PDB entry 6C6L | electron microscopy, 3.50 A resolution | chains N and L of the 15 polymer chains in the assembly

# Chain N
Protein: V0 assembly protein 1
From: Saccharomyces cerevisiae (strain ATCC 204508 / S288c)
Reference sequence: P53262 (VOA1_YEAST); residue numbers follow UniProt; this construct covers 1-265
Sequence (265 residues; row label = number of the first residue in the row):
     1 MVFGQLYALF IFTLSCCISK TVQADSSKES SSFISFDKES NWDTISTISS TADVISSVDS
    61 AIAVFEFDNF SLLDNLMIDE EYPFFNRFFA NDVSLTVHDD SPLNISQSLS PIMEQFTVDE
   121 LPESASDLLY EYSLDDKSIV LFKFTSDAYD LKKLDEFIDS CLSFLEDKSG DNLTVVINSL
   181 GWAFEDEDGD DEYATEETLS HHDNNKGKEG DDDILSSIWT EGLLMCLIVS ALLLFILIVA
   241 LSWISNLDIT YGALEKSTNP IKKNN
Not modelled in the structure: 1-211, 264-265
Swiss-Prot annotation at these positions:
  - motif: Lys-262 to Asn-265 (ER retention motif)
  - glycosylation (N-linked (GlcNAc...) asparagine): Asn-69, Asn-104, Asn-172

# Chain L
Protein: V-type proton ATPase subunit c
From: Saccharomyces cerevisiae (strain ATCC 204508 / S288c)
Notes: EC 3.6.3.14
Reference sequence: P25515 (VATL1_YEAST); numbering as in UniProt (aligned over 1-160)
Sequence (160 residues; row label = number of the first residue in the row):
     1 MTELCPVYAP FFGAIGCASA IIFTSLGAAY GTAKSGVGIC ATCVLRPDLL FKNIVPVIMA
    61 GIIAIYGLVV SVLVCYSLGQ KQALYTGFIQ LGAGLSVGLS GLAAGFAIGI VGDAGVRGSS
   121 QQPRLFVGMI LILIFAEVLG LYGLIVALLL NSRATQDVVC
Not modelled in the structure: 160
Swiss-Prot annotation at these positions:
  - site: Glu-137 (Essential for proton translocation)

# Interface between chain N and chain L
Pairs across the interface - 19 pairs, chain N then chain L:
  Met-225(N) with Tyr-8(L)
  Cys-226(N) with Phe-11(L), hydrophobic; Phe-12(L), hydrophobic
  Val-229(N) with Phe-12(L), hydrophobic
  Leu-233(N) with Ile-15(L), hydrophobic; Ser-19(L); Phe-23(L), hydrophobic
  Ile-236(N) with Phe-23(L), hydrophobic
  Leu-237(N) with Phe-23(L), hydrophobic; Leu-26(L), hydrophobic
  Trp-243(N) with Tyr-30(L); Phe-106(L)
  Ile-244(N) with Tyr-30(L), hydrophobic
  Leu-247(N) with Lys-34(L)
  Ile-249(N) with Val-37(L)
  Thr-250(N) with Arg-117(L)
  Ala-253(N) with Ala-41(L), hydrophobic; Val-44(L)
  Leu-254(N) with Cys-40(L)
Other interface residues (no listed pair), chain N (16 interface residues in all): Gly-222, Ala-240, Leu-241
Other interface residues (no listed pair), chain L (19 interface residues in all): Ala-33, Leu-84, Leu-91, Leu-99

# In short
Chain N and chain L form an interface of 16 and 19 residues respectively.
Here chain N is V0 assembly protein 1 and chain L is V-type proton ATPase subunit c, both from Saccharomyces
cerevisiae (strain ATCC 204508 / S288c). Entry 6C6L (Yeast Vacuolar ATPase Vo in lipid nanodisc) was
determined by electron microscopy.
